7X9Y - chains B and S of the 5 polymer chains in the assembly; structure by electron microscopy, 3.10 A resolution.

[Chain B]
Protein: Guanine nucleotide-binding protein G(I)/G(S)/G(T) subunit beta-1
From: Homo sapiens
Reference sequence: P62873 (GBB1_HUMAN); residues 8-346 here correspond to UniProt positions 2-340 (UniProt number = residue number - 6)
Sequence (339 residues; row label = number of the first residue in the row):
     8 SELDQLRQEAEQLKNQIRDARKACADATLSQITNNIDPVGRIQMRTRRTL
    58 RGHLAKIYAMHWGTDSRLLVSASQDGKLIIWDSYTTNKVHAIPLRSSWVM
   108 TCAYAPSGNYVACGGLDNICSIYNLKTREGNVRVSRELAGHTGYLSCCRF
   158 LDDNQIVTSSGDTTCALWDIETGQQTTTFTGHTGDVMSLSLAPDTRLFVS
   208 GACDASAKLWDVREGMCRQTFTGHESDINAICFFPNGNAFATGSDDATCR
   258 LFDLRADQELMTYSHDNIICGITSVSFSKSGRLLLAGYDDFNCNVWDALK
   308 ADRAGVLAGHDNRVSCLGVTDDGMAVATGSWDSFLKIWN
Swiss-Prot annotation at these positions:
  - modified residue: S8 (N-acetylserine), H272 (Phosphohistidine)

[Chain S]
Protein: scFv16
From: Homo sapiens
Notes: antibody fragment or engineered binder
Sequence (247 residues; row label = number of the first residue in the row; note: 11 numbers in that range are skipped by the numbering (no residue carries them; nothing is unmodelled there)):
     2 VQLVESGGGLVQPGGSRKLSCSASGFAFSSFGMHWVRQAPEKGLEWVAYI
    52 SSGSGTIYYADTVKGRFTISRDDPKNTLFLQMTSLRSEDTAMYYCVRSIY
   102 YYGSSPFDFWGQGTTLTVS
   132 AGGGGSGGGGSGGGGSSDIVMTQATSSVPVTPGESVSISCRSSKSLLHSN
   182 GNTYLYWFLQRPGQSPQLLIYRMSNLASGVPDRFSGSGSGTAFTLTISRL
   232 EAEDVGVYYCMQHLEYPLTFGAGTKLEL
Not modelled in the structure: 132-149

[How chain B and chain S interact]
Pairs across the interface (9):
  R74(B) - Y103(S)
  V96(B) - Y102(S)  hydrophobic
  H97(B) - Y102(S)
  K133(B) - G104(S)  hydrogen bond (side chain-backbone)
  R135(B) - V2(S)
  R135(B) - R98(S)  hydrogen bond (backbone-side chain)
  E136(B) - A28(S)
  E136(B) - F32(S)
  G137(B) - F32(S)
Other interface residues (no listed pair), chain B (10 interface residues in all): D72, L75, D89
Other interface residues (no listed pair), chain S (8 interface residues in all): F110

[Summary]
10 residues of chain B face 8 of chain S across their interface, with 2 hydrogen bonds. Among the polar pairs
are K133(B)-G104(S) and R135(B)-R98(S).
Chain B is Guanine nucleotide-binding protein G(I)/G(S)/G(T) subunit beta-1 and chain S is scFv16, both from
Homo sapiens; the structure, Cryo-EM structure of the apo CCR3-Gi complex, was determined by electron
microscopy.
